PDB entry 8BG6 | electron microscopy, 4.11 A resolution (low resolution: residue-level contacts below are approximate; hydrogen-bond / salt-bridge calls are withheld) | chains B and E of the 3 polymer chains in the assembly

Chain B:
Molecule: pT1644 Fab light chain
From: Homo sapiens
Notes: antibody fragment or engineered binder
Sequence (214 residues; numbered 1 to 214; the number before each row is that of its first residue):
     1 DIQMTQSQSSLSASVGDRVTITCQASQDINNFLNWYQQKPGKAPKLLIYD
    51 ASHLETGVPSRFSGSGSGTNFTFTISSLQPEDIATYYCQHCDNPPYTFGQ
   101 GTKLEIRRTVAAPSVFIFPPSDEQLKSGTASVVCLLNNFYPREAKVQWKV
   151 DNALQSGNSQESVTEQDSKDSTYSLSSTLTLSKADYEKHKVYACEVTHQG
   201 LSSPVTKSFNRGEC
Unresolved in the structure: 1, 108-214
Cystine bridges: C23-C88

Chain E:
Molecule: Spike glycoprotein
From: Severe acute respiratory syndrome coronavirus 2
Reference sequence: P0DTC2 (SPIKE_SARS2); residues 16-1208 here = UniProt positions 16-1208
Sequence (1273 residues; each row starts with the number of its first residue):
    16 VNLTTRTQLPPAYTNSFTRGVYYPDKVFRSSVLHSTQDLFLPFFSNVTWF
    66 HAIHVSGTNGTKRFDNPVLPFNDGVYFASTEKSNIIRGWIFGTTLDSKTQ
   116 SLLIVNNATNVVIKVCEFQFCNDPFLGVYYHKNNKSWMESEFRVYSSANN
   166 CTFEYVSQPFLMDLEGKQGNFKNLREFVFKNIDGYFKIYSKHTPINLVRD
   216 LPQGFSALEPLVDLPIGINITRFQTLLALHRSYLTPGDSSSGWTAGAAAY
   266 YVGYLQPRTFLLKYNENGTITDAVDCALDPLSETKCTLKSFTVEKGIYQT
   316 SNFRVQPTESIVRFPNITNLCPFGEVFNATRFASVYAWNRKRISNCVADY
   366 SVLYNSASFSTFKCYGVSPTKLNDLCFTNVYADSFVIRGDEVRQIAPGQT
   416 GKIADYNYKLPDDFTGCVIAWNSNNLDSKVGGNYNYLYRLFRKSNLKPFE
   466 RDISTEIYQAGSTPCNGVEGFNCYFPLQSYGFQPTNGVGYQPYRVVVLSF
   516 ELLHAPATVCGPKKSTNLVKNKCVNFNFNGLTGTGVLTESNKKFLPFQQF
   566 GRDIADTTDAVRDPQTLEILDITPCSFGGVSVITPGTNTSNQVAVLYQDV
   616 NCTEVPVAIHADQLTPTWRVYSTGSNVFQTRAGCLIGAEHVNNSYECDIP
   666 IGAGICASYQTQTNSPGSASSVASQSIIAYTMSLGAENSVAYSNNSIAIP
   716 TNFTISVTTEILPVSMTKTSVDCTMYICGDSTECSNLLLQYGSFCTQLNR
   766 ALTGIAVEQDKNTQEVFAQVKQIYKTPPIKDFGGFNFSQILPDPSKPSKR
   816 SPIEDLLFNKVTLADAGFIKQYGDCLGDIAARDLICAQKFNGLTVLPPLL
   866 TDEMIAQYTSALLAGTITSGWTFGAGPALQIPFPMQMAYRFNGIGVTQNV
   916 LYENQKLIANQFNSAIGKIQDSLSSTPSALGKLQDVVNQNAQALNTLVKQ
   966 LSSNFGAISSVLNDILSRLDPPEAEVQIDRLITGRLQSLQTYVTQQLIRA
  1016 AEIRASANLAATKMSECVLGQSKRVDFCGKGYHLMSFPQSAPHGVVFLHV
  1066 TYVPAQEKNFTTAPAICHDGKAHFPREGVFVSNGTHWFVTQRNFYEPQII
  1116 TTDNTFVSGNCDVVIGIVNNTVYDPLQPELDSFKEELDKYFKNHTSPDVD
  1166 LGDISGINASVVNIQKEIDRLNEVAKNLNESLIDLQELGKYEQGSGYIPE
  1216 APRDGQAYVRKDGEWVLLSTFLGRSLEVLFQGPGHHHHHHHHSAWSHPQF
  1266 EKGGGSGGGGSGGSAWSHPQFEK
Unresolved in the structure: 16-334, 517-1288
Differences from the reference sequence: conflict G682 (Arg in P0DTC2), S683 (Arg in P0DTC2), S685 (Arg in P0DTC2), P817 (Phe in P0DTC2), P892 (Ala in P0DTC2), P899 (Ala in P0DTC2), P942 (Ala in P0DTC2), P986 (Lys in P0DTC2), P987 (Val in P0DTC2); expression tag (1209-1288)
Cystine bridges: C336-C361, C480-C488
Glycans and other covalent adducts: N-acetylglucosamine (NAG) linked to N343
Swiss-Prot annotation at these positions:
  - region: N280 to C301 (Putative superantigen), R403 to D405 (Integrin-binding motif), N448 to F456 (Immunodominant HLA epitope recognized by the CD8+), P681, A684 (Putative superantigen), S816 to Y837 (Fusion peptide 1), K835 to F855 (Fusion peptide 2), D1163 to E1202 (Heptad repeat 2)
  - site: R815, S816 (Cleavage)
  - glycosylation: N17 (N-linked (GlcNAc...) (complex) asparagine), N61 (N-linked (GlcNAc...) (hybrid) asparagine), N74 (N-linked (GlcNAc...) (complex) asparagine), N122 (N-linked (GlcNAc...) (hybrid) asparagine), N149 (N-linked (GlcNAc...) (complex) asparagine), N165 (N-linked (GlcNAc...) (complex) asparagine), N234 (N-linked (GlcNAc...) (high mannose) asparagine), N282 (N-linked (GlcNAc...) (complex) asparagine), T323 (O-linked (GalNAc) threonine), S325 (O-linked (HexNAc...) serine), N331 (N-linked (GlcNAc...) (complex) asparagine), N343 (N-linked (GlcNAc...) (complex) asparagine), N603 (N-linked (GlcNAc...) (hybrid) asparagine), N616 (N-linked (GlcNAc...) (complex) asparagine), N657 (N-linked (GlcNAc...) (complex) asparagine), T676 (O-linked (GlcNAc...) threonine), T678 (O-linked (GlcNAc...) threonine), N709 (N-linked (GlcNAc...) (high mannose) asparagine), N717 (N-linked (GlcNAc...) (hybrid) asparagine), N801 (N-linked (GlcNAc...) (hybrid) asparagine) and 6 more in UniProt
  - natural variant: L18 (L18F: In strain: Beta/B.1.351, Gamma/P.1 and 1 more), T19 (T19I: In strain: Omicron/BQ.1.1, Omicron/XBB.1.5 and 1 more; T19R: In strain: Delta/B.1.617.2, Omicron/BA.2 and 4 more), T20 (T20N: In strain: Gamma/P.1), L24 to A27 (sequence variant, change not given here; In strain: Omicron/BA.2, Omicron/BA.2.12.1 and 6 more), P26 (P26S: In strain: Gamma/P.1), Q52 (Q52H: In strain: Omicron/EG.5.1), A67 (A67V: In strain: Eta/B.1.525, Omicron/BA.1), H69 to V70 (deletion: In strain: Alpha/B.1.1.7, Eta/B.1.525 and 5 more), G75 (G75V: In strain: Lambda/C.37), T76 (T76I: In strain: Lambda/C.37), D80 (D80A: In strain: Beta/B.1.351), V83 (V83A: In strain: Omicron/XBB.1.5, Omicron/EG.5.1), 80 further natural variant entries in UniProt
  - mutagenesis: H69 to V70 (Increased incorporation of cleaved spike into virions), N121 (N121Q: Partial loss of biliverdin affinity), R190 (R190K: Partial loss of biliverdin affinity), N234 (N234Q: Increased resistance to neutralizing antibodies), N331 (N331Q: Reduced viral infectivity), N343 (N343Q: Reduced viral infectivity), L452 (L452R: Increased resistance to neutralizing antibodies. Decreases HLA binding to NF9 epitope. Increased binding affinity to human ACE2), Y453 (Y453F: Decreased HLA binding to NF9 epitope. Increased binding affinity to human ACE2), A475 (A475V: Increased resistance to neutralizing antibodies), V483 (V483A: Increased resistance to neutralizing antibodies), E484 (E484D: Increased replication in human TMEM106B overexpressing cells), F490 (F490L: Increased resistance to neutralizing antibodies and human covalescent sera neutralization), 12 further mutagenesis entries in UniProt

Chain B / chain E interface:
Residue-residue contacts - 8 pairs, chain B then chain E:
  D28(B) - Y505(E)
  I29(B) - Y505(E)
  N30(B) - N501(E)
  N30(B) - Y505(E)
  F32(B) - Y505(E)
  D92(B) - R403(E)
  D92(B) - K417(E)
  D92(B) - Y505(E)
Also at the interface, not in a pair above, chain B (6 interface residues in all): N93
Also at the interface, not in a pair above, chain E (6 interface residues in all): D405, G502

Overview:
The chain B/chain E interface involves 6 residues from each chain. Covalently linked N-acetylglucosamine: at
N343(E). UniProt lists 24 mutagenesis sites on chain E.
Here chain B is pT1644 Fab light chain (Homo sapiens) and chain E is Spike glycoprotein (Severe acute
respiratory syndrome coronavirus 2). Entry 8BG6 (SARS-CoV-2 S protein in complex with pT1644 Fab) was
determined by electron microscopy.
